4BXD - chains A and B of the 4 polymer chains in the assembly; structure by X-ray diffraction, 3.10 A resolution.

Chain A (and B):
Name: AMPDH3
Source organism: Pseudomonas aeruginosa PAO1
Notes: chain B of this document is another copy of the same molecule, construct and numbering; everything in this record applies to it too
Reference sequence: Q9I5D1 (Q9I5D1_PSEAE); residues 1-255 here = UniProt positions 1-255
Amino-acid sequence (255 residues; row label = number of the first residue in the row):
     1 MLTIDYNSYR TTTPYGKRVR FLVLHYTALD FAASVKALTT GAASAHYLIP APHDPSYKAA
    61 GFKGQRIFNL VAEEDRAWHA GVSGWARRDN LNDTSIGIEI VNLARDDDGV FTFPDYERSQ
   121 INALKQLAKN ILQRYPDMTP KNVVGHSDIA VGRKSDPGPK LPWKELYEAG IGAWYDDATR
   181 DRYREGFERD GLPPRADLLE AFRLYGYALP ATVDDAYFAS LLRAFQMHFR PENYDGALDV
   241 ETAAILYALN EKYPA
Bound ions: Zn2+: H25, H146, D156

How chain A and chain B interact:
Residue-residue contacts (116; chain A residue first):
  L2(A) with I67(B), hydrophobic; A123(B), hydrophobic; Q126(B), hydrogen bond (backbone-side chain)
  I4(A) with I67(B)
  D5(A) with R66(B), salt bridge; I67(B), hydrogen bond (backbone-backbone); F68(B); N69(B), hydrogen bond (backbone-backbone)
  Y6(A) with N69(B)
  S8(A) with R66(B); F68(B)
  Y9(A) with F31(B); V35(B), hydrophobic; F62(B); N69(B)
  R10(A) with T39(B); N69(B), hydrogen bond; L70(B)
  T11(A) with L38(B), hydrogen bond (side chain-backbone); T39(B); S44(B); L70(B), hydrogen bond (side chain-backbone); V71(B)
  T12(A) with T39(B), hydrogen bond (backbone-backbone)
  T13(A) with T39(B)
  P14(A) with T39(B); G41(B); A43(B); S44(B), hydrogen bond (backbone-side chain); W78(B)
  Y15(A) with S44(B); V71(B), hydrophobic; D75(B); R76(B); W78(B)
  G16(A) with D75(B); R76(B), hydrogen bond (backbone-backbone); W78(B)
  K17(A) with D75(B), salt bridge; R76(B)
  R18(A) with R18(B); V19(B); H46(B), hydrogen bond; E73(B), hydrogen bond (side chain-backbone); E74(B), hydrogen bond (side chain-backbone); D75(B), hydrogen bond (side chain-backbone); R76(B); N92(B); D93(B), hydrogen bond (side chain-backbone); T94(B); S95(B), hydrogen bond (side chain-backbone)
  V19(A) with R18(B)
  R20(A) with R76(B)
  F31(A) with Y9(B)
  V35(A) with Y9(B), hydrophobic
  L38(A) with T11(B), hydrogen bond (backbone-side chain)
  T39(A) with R10(B); T11(B); T12(B), hydrogen bond (backbone-side chain); P14(B)
  T40(A) with T13(B); P14(B)
  G41(A) with P14(B)
  A42(A) with P14(B)
  A43(A) with P14(B)
  S44(A) with T11(B); P14(B), hydrogen bond (side chain-backbone)
  H46(A) with R18(B), hydrogen bond
  F62(A) with Y9(B)
  Q65(A) with L2(B)
  R66(A) with D5(B), salt bridge
  I67(A) with I4(B); D5(B), hydrogen bond (backbone-backbone)
  F68(A) with D5(B); S8(B); Y9(B), hydrophobic
  N69(A) with D5(B), hydrogen bond (backbone-backbone); Y6(B); Y9(B); R10(B), hydrogen bond
  L70(A) with Y9(B); R10(B), hydrogen bond (backbone-side chain); T11(B), hydrogen bond (backbone-backbone)
  V71(A) with R10(B); T11(B); Y15(B), hydrophobic
  E73(A) with R18(B), hydrogen bond (backbone-side chain)
  E74(A) with R18(B); E74(B)
  D75(A) with Y15(B); G16(B); K17(B); R18(B), hydrogen bond (backbone-side chain)
  R76(A) with Y15(B); G16(B), hydrogen bond (backbone-backbone); K17(B); R18(B); R20(B); R88(B)
  W78(A) with P14(B), hydrophobic; Y15(B); G16(B)
  R88(A) with R76(B); N90(B); D93(B), salt bridge
  D89(A) with D89(B)
  N90(A) with R88(B)
  N92(A) with R18(B)
  D93(A) with R18(B), hydrogen bond (backbone-side chain); R88(B), salt bridge; T94(B)
  T94(A) with R18(B)
  S95(A) with R18(B), hydrogen bond (backbone-side chain)
  A123(A) with L2(B), hydrophobic
  Q126(A) with L2(B), hydrogen bond (side chain-backbone)
  L127(A) with I4(B), hydrophobic
Also at the interface, not in a pair above, chain A (58 interface residues in all): M1, T3, Y47, A60, A72, A77, R87, I96
Also at the interface, not in a pair above, chain B (56 interface residues in all): M1, T40, A42, A45, Y47, A60, Q65, A72, A77, I96

Overview:
Chain A and chain B form an interface of 58 and 56 residues respectively, with 30 hydrogen bonds and 5 salt
bridges. Among the polar pairs are D5(A)-R66(B), K17(A)-D75(B) and R88(A)-D93(B). H25(A), H146(A) and D156(A)
form the Zn2+ site.
Both chains are AMPDH3 (Pseudomonas aeruginosa PAO1). Entry 4BXD (Crystal structure of AMPDH3 from pseudomonas
aeruginosa in complex with tetrasaccharide pentapeptide) was determined by X-ray diffraction together with
4BXE and 4BXJ from the same study.
